7C8W - chains A and B; structure by X-ray diffraction, 2.77 A resolution.

[Chain A]
Name: Synthetic nanobody MR17
Organism: synthetic construct
Notes: antibody fragment or engineered binder
Sequence (122 residues; row label = number of the first residue in the row):
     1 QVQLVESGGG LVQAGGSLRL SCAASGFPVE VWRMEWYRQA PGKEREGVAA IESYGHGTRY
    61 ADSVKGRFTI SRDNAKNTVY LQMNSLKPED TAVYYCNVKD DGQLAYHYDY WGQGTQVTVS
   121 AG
Not modelled in the structure: 111-112
Disulfides: Cys-22/Cys-96

[Chain B]
Name: Spike protein S1
Organism: Severe acute respiratory syndrome coronavirus 2
Notes: fragment: Receptor binding domain
UniProtKB: P0DTC2 (SPIKE_SARS2); residues 330-531 here = UniProt positions 330-531
Sequence (213 residues; row label = number of the first residue in the row):
   327 AGSPNITNLC PFGEVFNATR FASVYAWNRK RISNCVADYS VLYNSASFST FKCYGVSPTK
   387 LNDLCFTNVY ADSFVIRGDE VRQIAPGQTG KIADYNYKLP DDFTGCVIAW NSNNLDSKVG
   447 GNYNYLYRLF RKSNLKPFER DISTEIYQAG STPCNGVEGF NCYFPLQSYG FQPTNGVGYQ
   507 PYRVVVLSFE LLHAPATVCG PKKSTGTLEV LFQ
Not modelled in the structure: 327-332, 528-539
Differences from the reference sequence: expression tag (327-329, 532-539)
Disulfides: Cys-336/Cys-361, Cys-379/Cys-432, Cys-391/Cys-525, Cys-480/Cys-488
Covalent attachments: glycan linked to Asn-343
UniProt features mapped onto this chain:
  - region: Arg-403 to Asp-405 (Integrin-binding motif), Asn-448 to Phe-456 (Immunodominant HLA epitope recognized by the CD8+)
  - glycosylation (N-linked (GlcNAc...) asparagine): Asn-331 (complex), Asn-343 (complex)
  - natural variant: Gly-339 (G339D: In strain: Omicron/BA.1, Omicron/BA.2 and 4 more; G339H: In strain: Omicron/BA.2.75, Omicron/XBB.1.5 and 1 more), Arg-346 (R346K: In strain: Mu/B.1.621; R346T: In strain: Omicron/BQ.1.1, Omicron/XBB.1.5 and 1 more), Leu-368 (L368I: In strain: Omicron/XBB.1.5, Omicron/EG.5.1), Ser-371 (S371F: In strain: Omicron/BA.2, Omicron/BA.2.12.1 and 6 more; S371L: In strain: Omicron/BA.1), Ser-373 (S373P: In strain: Omicron/BA.1, Omicron/BA.2 and 7 more), Ser-375 (S375F: In strain: Omicron/BA.1, Omicron/BA.2 and 7 more), Thr-376 (T376A: In strain: Omicron/BA.2, Omicron/BA.2.12.1 and 5 more), Asp-405 (D405N: In strain: Omicron/BA.2, Omicron/BA.2.12.1 and 6 more), Arg-408 (R408S: In strain: Omicron/BA.2, Omicron/BA.2.12.1 and 6 more), Lys-417 (K417N: In strain: Beta/B.1.351, Omicron/BA.1 and 8 more; K417T: In strain: Gamma/P.1), Asn-440 (N440K: In strain: Omicron/BA.1, Omicron/BA.2 and 7 more), Lys-444 (K444T: In strain: Omicron/BQ.1.1), 16 further natural variant entries in UniProt
  - mutagenesis: Asn-331 (N331Q: Reduced viral infectivity), Asn-343 (N343Q: Reduced viral infectivity), Leu-452 (L452R: Increased resistance to neutralizing antibodies. Decreases HLA binding to NF9 epitope. Increased binding affinity to human ACE2), Tyr-453 (Y453F: Decreased HLA binding to NF9 epitope. Increased binding affinity to human ACE2), Ala-475 (A475V: Increased resistance to neutralizing antibodies), Val-483 (V483A: Increased resistance to neutralizing antibodies), Glu-484 (E484D: Increased replication in human TMEM106B overexpressing cells), Phe-490 (F490L: Increased resistance to neutralizing antibodies and human covalescent sera neutralization), Gln-493 (Q493N: Reduced host ACE2-binding affinity in vitro; Q493Y: Reduced host ACE2-binding affinity in vitro), Asn-501 (N501T: Reduced host ACE2-binding affinity in vitro; N501Y: Increased binding affinity to human ACE2), His-519 (H519P: Increased resistance to human covalescent sera neutralization)
From the paper describing this entry:
  - post-translational modification sites: Asn-343 (citing earlier work)
  - mutagenesis - K458A: unchanged binding to MR3

[Interface between chain A and chain B]
Residue-residue contacts (46):
  Pro-28(A) / Tyr-449(B)
  Val-31(A) / Tyr-449(B)  hydrophobic
  Val-31(A) / Ser-494(B)
  Trp-32(A) / Gln-493(B)
  Trp-32(A) / Ser-494(B)  hydrogen bond (side chain-backbone)
  Arg-33(A) / Phe-486(B)  hydrogen bond (side chain-backbone)
  Arg-33(A) / Cys-488(B)  hydrogen bond (side chain-backbone)
  Arg-33(A) / Tyr-489(B)
  Glu-35(A) / Phe-486(B)
  Glu-35(A) / Tyr-489(B)
  Trp-36(A) / Phe-486(B)
  Tyr-37(A) / Phe-486(B)  hydrophobic
  Gly-47(A) / Phe-486(B)
  Val-48(A) / Phe-486(B)
  Ala-49(A) / Phe-486(B)
  Ala-50(A) / Phe-486(B)  hydrophobic
  Glu-52(A) / Cys-488(B)
  Glu-52(A) / Tyr-489(B)
  Glu-52(A) / Phe-490(B)  hydrogen bond (side chain-backbone)
  Tyr-54(A) / Tyr-449(B)  hydrogen bond (side chain-backbone)
  Tyr-54(A) / Ser-494(B)  hydrogen bond
  His-56(A) / Phe-490(B)
  Thr-58(A) / Glu-484(B)
  Arg-59(A) / Ile-472(B)
  Arg-59(A) / Glu-484(B)
  Arg-59(A) / Gly-485(B)
  Arg-59(A) / Cys-488(B)  hydrogen bond (side chain-backbone)
  Arg-59(A) / Tyr-489(B)
  Arg-59(A) / Phe-490(B)
  Tyr-60(A) / Glu-484(B)  hydrogen bond (backbone-backbone)
  Tyr-60(A) / Gly-485(B)
  Lys-65(A) / Val-483(B)
  Lys-65(A) / Glu-484(B)  salt bridge
  Lys-99(A) / Phe-456(B)
  Lys-99(A) / Tyr-489(B)
  Lys-99(A) / Gln-493(B)  hydrogen bond (backbone-side chain)
  Asp-100(A) / Gln-493(B)  hydrogen bond (backbone-side chain)
  Asp-101(A) / Tyr-453(B)  hydrogen bond
  Asp-101(A) / Leu-455(B)
  Asp-101(A) / Gln-493(B)
  Gly-102(A) / Tyr-505(B)
  Gln-103(A) / Arg-403(B)
  Gln-103(A) / Tyr-453(B)  hydrogen bond
  Gln-103(A) / Ser-494(B)
  Gln-103(A) / Tyr-495(B)
  Gln-103(A) / Gly-496(B)
Other interface residues (no listed pair), chain A (25 interface residues in all): Phe-27, Ser-53
Other interface residues (no listed pair), chain B (19 interface residues in all): Lys-417
Interface features reported in the paper:
  - residue pairs: Tyr-60(A)/Glu-484(B) (hydrogen bond), Lys-65(A)/Glu-484(B) (salt bridge)
  - epitope / paratope residues, chain A: Tyr-60(A), Lys-65(A)
  - epitope / paratope residues, chain B: Glu-484(B)

[In short]
The interface between chain A and chain B involves 25 residues on one side and 19 on the other; the contacts
include 12 hydrogen bonds and 1 salt bridge. Among the polar pairs are Lys-65(A)/Glu-484(B),
Trp-32(A)/Ser-494(B) and Arg-33(A)/Phe-486(B). The paper describes a hydrogen bond between Tyr-60(A) and
Glu-484(B); a salt bridge between Lys-65(A) and Glu-484(B). The paper reports that K458A of chain B leaves
binding to MR3 unchanged; epitope/paratope residues Tyr-60(A), Lys-65(A) and Glu-484(B).
Chain A is Synthetic nanobody MR17 (synthetic construct) and chain B is Spike protein S1 (Severe acute
respiratory syndrome coronavirus 2); the structure, Structure of sybody MR17 in complex with the SARS-CoV-2 S
receptor-binding domain (RBD), was determined by X-ray diffraction (same publication as 7C8V and 7CAN).
